PDB entry 4YA7 | X-ray diffraction, 2.70 A resolution | chains B and C of the 34 polymer chains in the assembly

# Chain B
Name: Proteasome subunit alpha type-3
Source organism: Saccharomyces cerevisiae (strain ATCC 204508 / S288c)
Notes: EC 3.4.25.1
UniProt: P23638 (PSA3_YEAST); residues 0-257 here correspond to UniProt positions 1-258 (UniProt number = residue number + 1)
Chain sequence (258 residues; numbered 0 to 257; the number before each row is that of its first residue; numbering starts at 0):
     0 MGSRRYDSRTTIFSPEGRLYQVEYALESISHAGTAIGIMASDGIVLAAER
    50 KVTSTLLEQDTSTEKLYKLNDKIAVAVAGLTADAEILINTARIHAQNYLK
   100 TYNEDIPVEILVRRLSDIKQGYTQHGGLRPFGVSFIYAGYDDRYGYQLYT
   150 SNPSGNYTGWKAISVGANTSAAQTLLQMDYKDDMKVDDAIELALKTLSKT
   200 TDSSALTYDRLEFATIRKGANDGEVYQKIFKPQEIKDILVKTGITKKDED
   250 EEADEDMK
Disordered / not traced: 0, 245-257
Curated features (UniProtKB/Swiss-Prot):
  - cross-link (Glycyl lysine isopeptide (Lys-Gly)): Lys99 (interchain with G-Cter in ubiquitin), Lys198 (interchain with G-Cter in ubiquitin), Lys230 (interchain with G-Cter in ubiquitin)

# Chain C
Name: Proteasome subunit alpha type-4
Source organism: Saccharomyces cerevisiae (strain ATCC 204508 / S288c)
Notes: EC 3.4.25.1
UniProt: P40303 (PSA4_YEAST); residues -1 to 252 here correspond to UniProt positions 1-254 (UniProt number = residue number + 2)
Chain sequence (254 residues; numbered -1 to 252; the number before each row is that of its first residue; numbers below 1 keep their minus sign (Met-1 is residue -1)):
    -1 MSGYDRALSIFSPDGHIFQVEYALEAVKRGTCAVGVKGKNCVVLGCERRS
    49 TLKLQDTRITPSKVSKIDSHVVLSFSGLNADSRILIEKARVEAQSHRLTL
    99 EDPVTVEYLTRYVAGVQQRYTQSGGVRPFGVSTLIAGFDPRDDEPKLYQT
   149 EPSGIYSSWSAQTIGRNSKTVREFLEKNYDRKEPPATVEECVKLTVRSLL
   199 EVVQTGAKNIEITVVKPDSDIVALSSEEINQYVTQIEQEKQEQQEQDKKK
   249 KSNH
Disordered / not traced: -1 to 0, 241-252
Curated features (UniProtKB/Swiss-Prot):
  - modified residue: Thr58 (Phosphothreonine)

# How chain B and chain C interact
Residue-residue contacts - 76 pairs, chain B then chain C:
  Arg3(B) with Arg4(C)
  Asp6(B) with Tyr2(C), hydrogen bond; Arg4(C), salt bridge
  Arg8(B) with Arg4(C)
  Thr10(B) with Leu6(C); Arg125(C)
  Ile11(B) with Leu6(C), hydrophobic; Gln17(C)
  Phe12(B) with Gln17(C), hydrogen bond (backbone-side chain); Tyr20(C), hydrophobic; Ala21(C), hydrophobic; Leu76(C), hydrophobic; Arg125(C); Pro126(C); Gly128(C)
  Ser13(B) with Tyr20(C)
  Pro14(B) with Tyr20(C), hydrophobic; Glu23(C)
  Glu15(B) with Glu23(C); Arg27(C), hydrogen bond (backbone-side chain)
  Gly16(B) with Tyr20(C); Glu23(C); Ala24(C); Arg27(C)
  Arg17(B) with Arg27(C)
  Leu18(B) with Arg125(C)
  Met38(B) with Asp54(C)
  Arg112(B) with Arg81(C)
  Ser115(B) with Arg81(C), hydrogen bond (backbone-side chain)
  Asp116(B) with Arg81(C), salt bridge
  Gln119(B) with Ala78(C); Asp79(C); Ile82(C)
  Thr122(B) with Arg125(C), hydrogen bond (backbone-side chain)
  Gln123(B) with Tyr118(C); Gly123(C); Val124(C); Arg125(C), hydrogen bond (backbone-backbone); Pro126(C); Phe127(C)
  His124(B) with Gly123(C); Val124(C)
  Gly125(B) with Tyr2(C); Gly123(C)
  Gly126(B) with Tyr2(C)
  Tyr143(B) with Arg56(C), hydrogen bond (backbone-side chain); Ile57(C), hydrophobic
  Tyr145(B) with Arg56(C), hydrogen bond (backbone-side chain)
  Gln146(B) with Ile57(C)
  Leu147(B) with Ile57(C)
  Tyr148(B) with Ile57(C)
  Ser153(B) with Ala78(C)
  Gly154(B) with Ala78(C); Arg81(C), hydrogen bond (backbone-side chain)
  Asn155(B) with Asn77(C); Ala78(C)
  Tyr156(B) with Pro59(C), hydrophobic; Arg81(C)
  Gly158(B) with Gln53(C); Asp54(C), hydrogen bond (backbone-backbone); Ile57(C); Thr58(C), hydrogen bond (backbone-side chain)
  Trp159(B) with Leu50(C), hydrophobic; Lys51(C); Leu52(C); Gln53(C); Asp54(C)
  Lys160(B) with Leu52(C), hydrogen bond (backbone-backbone); Gln53(C); Asp54(C)
  Ala161(B) with Leu52(C)
  Gln172(B) with Lys51(C); Leu52(C)
  Leu175(B) with Leu52(C)
  Gln176(B) with Lys51(C); Leu52(C)
Interface residues without a listed pair, chain B (41 interface residues in all): Glu108, Thr157, Tyr179

# Overview
Chain B and chain C form an interface of 41 and 31 residues respectively, with 12 hydrogen bonds and 2 salt
bridges. Polar pairs include Asp6(B)-Arg4(C), Asp116(B)-Arg81(C) and Asp6(B)-Tyr2(C).
Here chain B is Proteasome subunit alpha type-3 and chain C is Proteasome subunit alpha type-4, both from
Saccharomyces cerevisiae (strain ATCC 204508 / S288c). Entry 4YA7 (Yeast 20S proteasome beta2-H114D mutant in
complex with Ac-LAE-ep) was determined by X-ray diffraction, deposited together with 4Y69, 4Y6A, 4Y6V, 4Y6Z,
4Y70, 4Y74 and 34 further entries.
